3WSR - chains A and C; structure by X-ray diffraction, 1.91 A resolution.

# Chain A
Name: C-type lectin domain family 1 member B
Organism: Homo sapiens
Notes: fragment: clec-2
UniProtKB: Q9P126 (CLC1B_HUMAN); residues 96-221 here = UniProt positions 96-221
Sequence (128 residues; each row starts with the number of its first residue):
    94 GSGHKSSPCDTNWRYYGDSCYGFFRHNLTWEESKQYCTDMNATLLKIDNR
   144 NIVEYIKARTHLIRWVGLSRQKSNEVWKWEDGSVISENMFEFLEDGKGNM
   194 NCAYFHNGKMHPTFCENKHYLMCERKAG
Not modelled in the structure: 94-100, 221
Construct notes: expression tag (94-95); engineered mutation Ser99 (Cys in Q9P126)
Cystine bridges: Cys102-Cys113, Cys130-Cys216, Cys195-Cys208
UniProt features mapped onto this chain:
  - glycosylation (N-linked (GlcNAc...) asparagine): Asn120, Asn134
  - mutagenesis: Lys150 (K150A: Substantial reduction in rhodocytin binding), Lys171 (K171A: Significant reduction in rhodocytin binding), Glu184 (E184A: Significant reduction in rhodocytin binding), Glu187 (E187A: Significant reduction in rhodocytin binding), Asp188 (D188A: Significant reduction in rhodocytin binding), Lys190 (K190A: Significant reduction in rhodocytin binding), Asn192 (N192A: Significant reduction in rhodocytin binding)
Reported in the primary citation:
  - binding site for N-acetyl-alpha-neuraminic acid: Asn105, Trp106, Phe117, Arg118, His119, Tyr129

# Chain C
Name: Peptide from Podoplanin
UniProtKB: Q86YL7 (PDPN_HUMAN); residue numbers follow UniProt; this construct covers 38-54
Sequence (18 residues; row label = number of the first residue in the row):
    38 EGGVAMPGAEDDVVTPGC
Not modelled in the structure: 38-45
Construct notes: expression tag (55)
Covalent attachments: glycan linked to Thr52
UniProt features mapped onto this chain:
  - glycosylation: Thr52 (O-linked (GalNAc...) threonine)
  - mutagenesis: Thr52 (T52A: Eliminates induction of platelet aggregation)
Reported in the primary citation:
  - post-translational modification sites: Thr52

# Interface between chain A and chain C
Residue-residue contacts (12):
  Arg107(A) - Glu47(C)  salt bridge
  Phe116(A) - Glu47(C)
  Arg118(A) - Asp48(C)  hydrogen bond (side chain-backbone)
  Arg118(A) - Asp49(C)
  Arg118(A) - Val50(C)  hydrogen bond (side chain-backbone)
  Arg152(A) - Ala46(C)  hydrogen bond (backbone-backbone)
  Arg152(A) - Glu47(C)  salt bridge
  Thr153(A) - Asp48(C)  hydrogen bond
  His154(A) - Asp48(C)  hydrogen bond (backbone-side chain)
  Leu155(A) - Asp48(C)
  Arg157(A) - Glu47(C)
  Arg157(A) - Asp48(C)  salt bridge
The authors on this interface:
  - pairs named by the authors: Arg118(A)-Asp49(C) (backbone contact), Thr153(A)-Asp48(C) (hydrogen bond), His154(A)-Asp48(C) (backbone contact), Val50(C)-Arg118(A) (backbone contact)
  - interface residues, chain A: Arg107(A), Arg118(A), Arg152(A), Arg157(A)
  - hot spots on chain A (mutagenesis) - R107A, R118A, R152A, R157A: abolished binding to Peptide from Podoplanin (chain C)
  - interface residues, chain C: Glu47(C), Asp48(C)

# In short
8 residues of chain A and 5 residues of chain C are in contact; the contacts include 5 hydrogen bonds and 3
salt bridges. Among the polar pairs are Arg107(A)-Glu47(C), Arg152(A)-Glu47(C) and Arg157(A)-Asp48(C). The
authors report backbone contacts between Arg118(A) and Asp49(C), His154(A) and Asp48(C) and Val50(C) and
Arg118(A); a hydrogen bond between Thr153(A) and Asp48(C). The paper reports a binding site for
N-acetyl-alpha-neuraminic acid at Asn105(A), Trp106(A) and Phe117(A) among others; R107A, R118A and R152A of
chain A, among others, abolish binding to Peptide from Podoplanin (chain C).
Chain A is C-type lectin domain family 1 member B (Homo sapiens) and chain C is Peptide from Podoplanin; the
structure, Crystal structure of CLEC-2 in complex with O-glycosylated podoplanin, was determined by X-ray
diffraction, deposited together with 3WWK.
